7SK9 - chains F and E of the 3 polymer chains in the assembly; structure by electron microscopy, 3.70 A resolution.

# Chain F
Molecule: CID24 Fab heavy chain
Source organism: Homo sapiens
Notes: antibody fragment or engineered binder
Chain sequence (238 residues; numbered 1 to 238; the number before each row is that of its first residue):
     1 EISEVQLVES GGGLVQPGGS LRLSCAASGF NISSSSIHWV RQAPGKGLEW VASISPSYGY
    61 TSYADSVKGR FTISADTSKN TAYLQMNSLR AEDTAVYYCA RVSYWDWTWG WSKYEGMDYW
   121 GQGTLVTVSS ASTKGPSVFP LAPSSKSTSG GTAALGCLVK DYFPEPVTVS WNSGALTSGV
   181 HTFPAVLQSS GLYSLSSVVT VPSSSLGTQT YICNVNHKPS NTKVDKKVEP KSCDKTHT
Unresolved in the structure: 1-4, 147-150, 231-238
Disulfide bonds: C25-C99, C157-C213

# Chain E
Molecule: CID24 Fab light chain
Source organism: Homo sapiens
Notes: antibody fragment or engineered binder
Chain sequence (215 residues; row label = number of the first residue in the row):
     1 SDIQMTQSPS SLSASVGDRV TITCRASQSV SSAVAWYQQK PGKAPKLLIY SASSLYSGVP
    61 SRFSGSRSGT DFTLTISSLQ PEDFATYYCQ QSYYYPITFG QGTKVEIKRT VAAPSVFIFP
   121 PSDSQLKSGT ASVVCLLNNF YPREAKVQWK VDNALQSGNS QESVTEQDSK DSTYSLSSTL
   181 TLSKADYEKH KVYACEVTHQ GLSSPVTKSF NRGEC
Unresolved in the structure: 1, 214-215
Disulfide bonds: C24-C89, C135-C195

# Interface between chain F and chain E
Residue-residue contacts (51; chain F residue first):
  H38(F) - Y95(E)
  H38(F) - I97(E)
  Q42(F) - Q39(E)  hydrogen bond
  G47(F) - Y88(E)
  L48(F) - P45(E)  hydrophobic
  L48(F) - Y88(E)  hydrophobic
  L48(F) - F99(E)  hydrophobic
  W50(F) - P96(E)  hydrophobic
  W50(F) - I97(E)
  S53(F) - Y95(E)
  S62(F) - Y95(E)
  D65(F) - D2(E)
  Y98(F) - Q39(E)
  K113(F) - Y50(E)
  K113(F) - S54(E)
  Y114(F) - S31(E)
  Y114(F) - S32(E)
  Y114(F) - A33(E)  hydrophobic
  Y114(F) - Y50(E)
  Y114(F) - S51(E)  hydrogen bond (backbone-backbone)
  M117(F) - Y37(E)
  M117(F) - L47(E)
  M117(F) - Q90(E)
  D118(F) - L47(E)
  D118(F) - Y56(E)
  Y119(F) - Y56(E)
  W120(F) - P45(E)
  G121(F) - A44(E)
  F139(F) - S122(E)
  F139(F) - S124(E)
  F139(F) - Q125(E)
  P140(F) - S122(E)
  L141(F) - F119(E)  hydrophobic
  L141(F) - V134(E)  hydrophobic
  A142(F) - F119(E)
  T152(F) - F117(E)
  A154(F) - F117(E)  hydrophobic
  A154(F) - F119(E)
  H181(F) - S175(E)
  F183(F) - L136(E)  hydrophobic
  F183(F) - S163(E)
  F183(F) - T165(E)
  F183(F) - S175(E)
  F183(F) - S177(E)
  P184(F) - V164(E)
  V186(F) - Q161(E)
  V186(F) - S163(E)
  L187(F) - Q161(E)
  Q188(F) - Q161(E)
  V198(F) - L136(E)  hydrophobic
  T200(F) - N138(E)
Other interface residues (no listed pair), chain F (42 interface residues in all): V40, K46, Y63, A64, E115, G116, Q122, S144, L155, K160, T182, S189
Other interface residues (no listed pair), chain E (40 interface residues in all): K43, S92, Y93, I118, P120, N139, E162

# Summary
The interface between chain F and chain E involves 42 residues on one side and 40 on the other; the contacts
include 2 hydrogen bonds. Polar contacts include Q42(F)-Q39(E) and Y114(F)-S51(E).
Here chain F is CID24 Fab heavy chain and chain E is CID24 Fab light chain, both from Homo sapiens. Entry 7SK9
(Cryo-EM structure of human ACKR3 in complex with a small molecule partial agonist CCX662, and an ...) was
determined by electron microscopy, deposited together with 7SK3, 7SK4, 7SK5, 7SK6, 7SK7 and 7SK8.
